PDB entry 7ETJ | electron microscopy, 4.00 A resolution | chains M and N of the 23 polymer chains in the assembly

# Chain M
Name: Capsid vertex component 1
From: Human cytomegalovirus
Reference sequence: A0A6C0PJD3 (A0A6C0PJD3_HCMV); numbering as in UniProt (aligned over 1-594)
Chain sequence (594 residues; each row starts with the number of its first residue):
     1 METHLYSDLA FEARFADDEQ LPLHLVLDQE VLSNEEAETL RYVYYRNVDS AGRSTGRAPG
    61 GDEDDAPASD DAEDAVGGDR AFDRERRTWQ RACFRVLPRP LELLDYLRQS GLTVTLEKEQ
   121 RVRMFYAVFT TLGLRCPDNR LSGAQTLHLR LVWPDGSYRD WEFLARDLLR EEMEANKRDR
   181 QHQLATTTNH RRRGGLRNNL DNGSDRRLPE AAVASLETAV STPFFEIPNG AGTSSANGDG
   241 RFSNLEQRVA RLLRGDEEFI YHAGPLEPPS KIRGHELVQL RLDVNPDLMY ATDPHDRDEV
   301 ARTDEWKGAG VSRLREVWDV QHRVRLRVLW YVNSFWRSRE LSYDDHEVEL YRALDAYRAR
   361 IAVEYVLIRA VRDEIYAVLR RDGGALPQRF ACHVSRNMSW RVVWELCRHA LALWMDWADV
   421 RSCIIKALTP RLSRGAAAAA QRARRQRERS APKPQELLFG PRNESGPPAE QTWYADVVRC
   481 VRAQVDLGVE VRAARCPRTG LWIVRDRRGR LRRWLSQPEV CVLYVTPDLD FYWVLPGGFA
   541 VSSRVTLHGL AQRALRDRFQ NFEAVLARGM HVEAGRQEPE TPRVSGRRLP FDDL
Not modelled in the structure: 177-296, 465-467, 592-594

# Chain N
Name: Capsid vertex component 2
From: Human cytomegalovirus
Reference sequence: A0A3G6XKK5 (A0A3G6XKK5_HCMV); numbering as in UniProt (aligned over 1-642)
Chain sequence (642 residues; numbered 1 to 642; the number before each row is that of its first residue):
     1 MSLLHTFWRL PVAVFFEPHE ENVLRCPERV LRRLLEDAAV TMRGGGWRED VLMDRVRKRY
    61 LRQELRDLGH RVQTYCEDLE GRVSEAEALL NQQCELDEGP SPRTLLQPPC RPRSSSPGTG
   121 VAGASAVPHG LYSRHDAITG PAAAPSDVVA PSDAVAASAA AGASSTWLAQ CAERPLPGNV
   181 PSYFGITQND PFIRFHTDFR GEVVNTMFEN ASTWTFSFGI WYYRLKRGLY TQPRWKRVYH
   241 LAQMDNFSIS QELLLGVVNA LENVTVYPTY DCVLSDLEAA ACLLAAYGHA LWEGRDPPDS
   301 VATVLGELPQ LLPRLADDVS REIAAWEGPV AAGNNYYAYR DSPDLRYYMP LSGGRHYHPG
   361 TFDRHVLVRL FHKRGVIQHL PGYGTITEEL VQERLSGQVR DDVLSLWSRR LLVGKLGRDV
   421 PVFVHEQQYL RSGLTCLAGL LLLWKVTNAD SVFAPRTGKF TLADLLGSDA VAGGGLPGGR
   481 AGGEEEGYGG RHGRVRNFEF LVRYYIGPWY ARDPAVTLSQ LFPGLALLAV TESVRSGWDP
   541 SRREDSAGGG DGGGAVLMQL SKSNPVADYM FAQSSKQYGD LRRLEVHDAL LFHYEHGLGR
   601 LLSVTLPRHR VSTLGSSLFN VNDIYELLYF LVLGFLPSVA VL
Not modelled in the structure: 1, 78-642

# How chain M and chain N interact
Pairs across the interface (70):
  Asp167(M) - Tyr60(N)  hydrogen bond
  Arg170(M) - Gln63(N)  hydrogen bond
  Arg170(M) - Glu64(N)  salt bridge
  Asp319(M) - Arg59(N)  hydrogen bond (backbone-side chain)
  Val320(M) - Val56(N)
  Val320(M) - Arg59(N)  hydrogen bond (backbone-side chain)
  Gln321(M) - Leu52(N)
  Gln321(M) - Arg59(N)
  His322(M) - Arg59(N)  hydrogen bond
  Leu354(M) - Met53(N)  hydrophobic
  Arg358(M) - Met53(N)
  Ala362(M) - Glu49(N)
  Tyr365(M) - Arg48(N)
  Tyr365(M) - Glu49(N)
  Val366(M) - Glu49(N)
  Arg369(M) - Met42(N)
  Arg369(M) - Gly46(N)  hydrogen bond (side chain-backbone)
  Arg369(M) - Trp47(N)
  Arg372(M) - Met42(N)
  Arg372(M) - Arg43(N)
  Tyr376(M) - Leu35(N)  hydrophobic
  Tyr376(M) - Ala38(N)
  Tyr376(M) - Ala39(N)  hydrophobic
  Leu379(M) - Arg32(N)  hydrogen bond (backbone-side chain)
  Leu379(M) - Leu35(N)  hydrophobic
  Leu379(M) - Glu36(N)
  Arg380(M) - Arg32(N)
  Arg380(M) - Glu36(N)  salt bridge
  Gly383(M) - Cys26(N)  hydrogen bond (backbone-side chain)
  Gly383(M) - Arg32(N)  hydrogen bond (backbone-side chain)
  Gly384(M) - Arg25(N)
  Gly384(M) - Cys26(N)
  Gly384(M) - Arg32(N)
  Ala385(M) - Val23(N)
  Ala385(M) - Leu24(N)
  Ala385(M) - Cys26(N)
  Leu386(M) - Val23(N)
  Leu386(M) - Leu24(N)  hydrogen bond (backbone-backbone)
  Pro387(M) - Val23(N)  hydrophobic
  Gln388(M) - Pro18(N)
  Gln388(M) - His19(N)
  Gln388(M) - Glu20(N)
  Gln388(M) - Asn22(N)  hydrogen bond
  Arg389(M) - Glu20(N)  hydrogen bond (side chain-backbone)
  Ala391(M) - Pro18(N)  hydrophobic
  Cys392(M) - Pro18(N)
  His393(M) - Phe16(N)
  His393(M) - Glu17(N)
  His393(M) - Pro18(N)
  Val394(M) - Phe15(N)
  Val394(M) - Phe16(N)  hydrogen bond (backbone-backbone)
  Ser395(M) - Phe15(N)
  Arg396(M) - Phe16(N)
  Trp400(M) - Leu24(N)  hydrophobic
  Arg401(M) - Glu28(N)
  Arg401(M) - Leu31(N)
  Trp404(M) - Leu24(N)
  Trp404(M) - Arg25(N)
  Trp404(M) - Pro27(N)
  Trp404(M) - Leu31(N)  hydrophobic
  Glu405(M) - Leu31(N)
  Arg408(M) - Leu31(N)
  Asp416(M) - Arg48(N)  hydrogen bond (backbone-side chain)
  Thr499(M) - Glu20(N)  hydrogen bond
  Gly500(M) - Glu20(N)  hydrogen bond (backbone-side chain)
  Leu501(M) - Pro18(N)
  Leu501(M) - His19(N)
  Leu501(M) - Glu20(N)
  Phe539(M) - Asn22(N)
  Phe539(M) - Leu24(N)  hydrophobic
Interface residues without a listed pair, chain M (47 interface residues in all): Leu164, Tyr357, Ile361, Asp373, Phe390, Met415, Ala418, Leu535
Interface residues without a listed pair, chain N (36 interface residues in all): Leu34, Val40, Asp50, Asp67

# In short
47 residues of chain M and 36 residues of chain N are in contact, with 16 hydrogen bonds and 2 salt bridges.
Polar pairs include Arg170(M)-Glu64(N), Arg380(M)-Glu36(N) and Asp167(M)-Tyr60(N).
Chain M is Capsid vertex component 1 and chain N is Capsid vertex component 2, both from Human
cytomegalovirus; the structure, C5 portal vertex in the partially-enveloped virion capsid, was determined by
electron microscopy, deposited together with 7ET2, 7ET3, 7ETM and 7ETO.
